PDB entry 7U0I | electron microscopy, 2.60 A resolution | chains C and J of the 14 polymer chains in the assembly

== Chain C ==
Protein: Histone H2A type 2-C
From: Homo sapiens
UniProtKB: Q16777 (H2A2C_HUMAN); residues 0-128 here correspond to UniProt positions 1-129 (UniProt number = residue number + 1)
Sequence (129 residues; each row starts with the number of its first residue; numbering starts at 0):
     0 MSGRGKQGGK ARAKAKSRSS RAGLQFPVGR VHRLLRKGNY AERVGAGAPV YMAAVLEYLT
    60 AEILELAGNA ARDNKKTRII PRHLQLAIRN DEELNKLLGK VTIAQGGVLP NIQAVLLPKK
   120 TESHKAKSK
Disordered / not traced: 0-11, 119-128
Swiss-Prot annotation at these positions:
  - modified residue: Ser1 (N-acetylserine), Arg3 (Citrulline), Lys5 (N6-(2-hydroxyisobutyryl)lysine), Lys9 (N6-(2-hydroxyisobutyryl)lysine), Lys13 (N6-(beta-hydroxybutyryl)lysine), Lys36 (N6-(2-hydroxyisobutyryl)lysine), Lys74 (N6-(2-hydroxyisobutyryl)lysine), Lys75 (N6-(2-hydroxyisobutyryl)lysine), Lys95 (N6-(2-hydroxyisobutyryl)lysine), Lys99 (N6-glutaryllysine), Gln104 (N5-methylglutamine), Lys118 (N6-(2-hydroxyisobutyryl)lysine), Lys119 (N6-crotonyllysine), Thr120 (Phosphothreonine), Ser122 (Phosphoserine), Lys124 (N6-crotonyllysine)
  - cross-link (Glycyl lysine isopeptide (Lys-Gly)): Lys13 (interchain with G-Cter in ubiquitin), Lys15 (interchain with G-Cter in ubiquitin), Lys119 (interchain with G-Cter in ubiquitin)

== Chain J ==
Molecule: 162-nt DNA strand
Sequence (162 nucleotides; each row starts with the number of its first residue):
     1 TGTCTTTATT CACAAGCTTG CACAATCCCT GCTGGACAAT TCTGAGTGAT GGCAGCTCCC
    61 ACCTTTCCTT CTTCCTTCAC TTAGACTACA TTTATTCAGC ATCTGTATTG TTGGAGTAAG
   121 TTCCATGTTA ATACTCACCA CTGAGGATAT GTTAATACCA CT
Disordered / not traced: 1-3, 153-162

== Interface between chain C and chain J ==
Pairs across the interface (13; chain C residue first):
  Arg29(C) - DG127(J)  sugar contact
  Arg29(C) - DT128(J)  salt bridge to the phosphate
  Arg42(C) - DG116(J)  base contact
  Arg42(C) - DT117(J)  hydrogen bond to the sugar
  Arg42(C) - DA118(J)  phosphate contact
  Val43(C) - DT117(J)  sugar contact
  Val43(C) - DA118(J)  hydrogen bond to the phosphate
  Gly44(C) - DT117(J)  phosphate contact
  Ala45(C) - DT117(J)  hydrogen bond to the phosphate
  Lys75(C) - DA137(J)  phosphate contact
  Thr76(C) - DC136(J)  hydrogen bond to the phosphate
  Thr76(C) - DA137(J)  hydrogen bond to the phosphate
  Arg77(C) - DA137(J)  hydrogen bond to the phosphate
Also at the interface, not in a pair above, chain C (11 interface residues in all): His31, Glu41, Lys74

== In short ==
11 residues of chain C and 7 residues of chain J are in contact, with 6 hydrogen bonds and 1 salt bridge.
Among the polar pairs are Arg42(C)-DT117(J), Val43(C)-DA118(J) and Ala45(C)-DT117(J).
Here chain C is Histone H2A type 2-C (Homo sapiens) and chain J is a 162-nt DNA strand. Entry 7U0I (Structure
of LIN28b nucleosome bound 2 OCT4) was determined by electron microscopy (same publication as 7U0G, 7U0J,
8DK5, 8SPS and 8SPU).
